8CVY - chains A and C of the 7 polymer chains in the assembly; structure by electron microscopy, 3.60 A resolution.

== Chain A (and C) ==
Protein: Glycogen [starch] synthase, muscle
Source organism: Homo sapiens
Notes: EC 2.4.1.11; chain C of this document is another copy of the same molecule, construct and numbering; everything in this record applies to it too
UniProtKB: P13807 (GYS1_HUMAN); numbering as in UniProt (aligned over 1-634)
Sequence (634 residues; row label = number of the first residue in the row):
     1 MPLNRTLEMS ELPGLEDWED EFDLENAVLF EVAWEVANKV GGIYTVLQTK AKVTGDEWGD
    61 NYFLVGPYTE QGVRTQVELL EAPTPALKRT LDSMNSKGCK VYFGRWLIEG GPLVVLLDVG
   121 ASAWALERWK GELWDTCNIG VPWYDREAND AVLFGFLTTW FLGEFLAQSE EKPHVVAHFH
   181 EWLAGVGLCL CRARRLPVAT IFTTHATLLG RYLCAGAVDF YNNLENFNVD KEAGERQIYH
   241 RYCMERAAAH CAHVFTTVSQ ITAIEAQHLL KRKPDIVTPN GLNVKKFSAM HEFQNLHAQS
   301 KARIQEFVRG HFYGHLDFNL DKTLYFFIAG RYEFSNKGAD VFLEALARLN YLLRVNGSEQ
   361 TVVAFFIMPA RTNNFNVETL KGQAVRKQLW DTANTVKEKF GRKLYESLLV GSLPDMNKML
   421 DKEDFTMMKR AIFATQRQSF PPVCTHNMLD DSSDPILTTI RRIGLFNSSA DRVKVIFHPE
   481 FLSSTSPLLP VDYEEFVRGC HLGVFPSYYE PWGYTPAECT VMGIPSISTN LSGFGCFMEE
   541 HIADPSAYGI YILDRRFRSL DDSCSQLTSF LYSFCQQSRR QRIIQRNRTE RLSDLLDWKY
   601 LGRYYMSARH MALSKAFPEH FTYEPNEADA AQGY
Not modelled in the structure: 1-21, 627-634
Differences from the reference sequence: engineered mutation E8 (Ser in P13807), E11 (Ser in P13807)
UniProt features mapped onto this chain:
  - binding site (UDP): K39, R331, T515
  - binding site (UDP-alpha-D-glucose): H205, R211, R331, E510, W512, G513
  - binding site (alpha-D-glucose 6-phosphate): H291, E292, Q294, H297, K301, H501, R582, R586
  - modified residue: S412 (Phosphoserine)
  - natural variant: G464 (G464S: In NIDDM)
From the paper describing this entry:
  - mutagenesis - S8E/S11E: increased catalytic activity

== How chain A and chain C interact ==
Residue-residue contacts (13; chain A residue first):
  H291(A) - Q294(C)  hydrogen bond
  H291(A) - H297(C)
  H291(A) - A298(C)
  H291(A) - I583(C)
  E292(A) - N295(C)
  Q294(A) - H291(C)
  N295(A) - H291(C)
  N295(A) - E292(C)
  N295(A) - N295(C)
  A298(A) - H291(C)
  N587(A) - N587(C)
  E590(A) - R580(C)  salt bridge
  R591(A) - I584(C)
Also at the interface, not in a pair above, chain A (11 interface residues in all): Q299, R580, I584
Also at the interface, not in a pair above, chain C (13 interface residues in all): R579, R591, D594

== In short ==
11 residues of chain A face 13 of chain C across their interface, with 1 hydrogen bond and 1 salt bridge.
Among the polar pairs are E590(A)-R580(C) and H291(A)-Q294(C). UniProt lists 3 UDP-binding residues, 6
UDP-alpha-D-glucose-binding residues and 8 alpha-D-glucose 6-phosphate-binding residues on chain A. The paper
reports that S8E/S11E of chain A increase catalytic activity.
Both chains are Glycogen [starch] synthase, muscle (Homo sapiens). Entry 8CVY (Human glycogenin-1 and glycogen
synthase-1 complex in the apo mobile state) was determined by electron microscopy (same publication as 8CVX
and 8CVZ).
